Entry 8PIB (electron microscopy, 2.60 A resolution); this record covers chains I and J of the 9 polymer chains in the assembly.

== Chain I ==
Protein: DNA-directed RNA polymerase subunit beta
Source organism: Escherichia coli
Notes: EC 2.7.7.6
Reference sequence: P0A8V2 (RPOB_ECOLI); numbering as in UniProt (aligned over 1-1342)
Amino-acid sequence (1342 residues; numbered 1 to 1342; the number before each row is that of its first residue):
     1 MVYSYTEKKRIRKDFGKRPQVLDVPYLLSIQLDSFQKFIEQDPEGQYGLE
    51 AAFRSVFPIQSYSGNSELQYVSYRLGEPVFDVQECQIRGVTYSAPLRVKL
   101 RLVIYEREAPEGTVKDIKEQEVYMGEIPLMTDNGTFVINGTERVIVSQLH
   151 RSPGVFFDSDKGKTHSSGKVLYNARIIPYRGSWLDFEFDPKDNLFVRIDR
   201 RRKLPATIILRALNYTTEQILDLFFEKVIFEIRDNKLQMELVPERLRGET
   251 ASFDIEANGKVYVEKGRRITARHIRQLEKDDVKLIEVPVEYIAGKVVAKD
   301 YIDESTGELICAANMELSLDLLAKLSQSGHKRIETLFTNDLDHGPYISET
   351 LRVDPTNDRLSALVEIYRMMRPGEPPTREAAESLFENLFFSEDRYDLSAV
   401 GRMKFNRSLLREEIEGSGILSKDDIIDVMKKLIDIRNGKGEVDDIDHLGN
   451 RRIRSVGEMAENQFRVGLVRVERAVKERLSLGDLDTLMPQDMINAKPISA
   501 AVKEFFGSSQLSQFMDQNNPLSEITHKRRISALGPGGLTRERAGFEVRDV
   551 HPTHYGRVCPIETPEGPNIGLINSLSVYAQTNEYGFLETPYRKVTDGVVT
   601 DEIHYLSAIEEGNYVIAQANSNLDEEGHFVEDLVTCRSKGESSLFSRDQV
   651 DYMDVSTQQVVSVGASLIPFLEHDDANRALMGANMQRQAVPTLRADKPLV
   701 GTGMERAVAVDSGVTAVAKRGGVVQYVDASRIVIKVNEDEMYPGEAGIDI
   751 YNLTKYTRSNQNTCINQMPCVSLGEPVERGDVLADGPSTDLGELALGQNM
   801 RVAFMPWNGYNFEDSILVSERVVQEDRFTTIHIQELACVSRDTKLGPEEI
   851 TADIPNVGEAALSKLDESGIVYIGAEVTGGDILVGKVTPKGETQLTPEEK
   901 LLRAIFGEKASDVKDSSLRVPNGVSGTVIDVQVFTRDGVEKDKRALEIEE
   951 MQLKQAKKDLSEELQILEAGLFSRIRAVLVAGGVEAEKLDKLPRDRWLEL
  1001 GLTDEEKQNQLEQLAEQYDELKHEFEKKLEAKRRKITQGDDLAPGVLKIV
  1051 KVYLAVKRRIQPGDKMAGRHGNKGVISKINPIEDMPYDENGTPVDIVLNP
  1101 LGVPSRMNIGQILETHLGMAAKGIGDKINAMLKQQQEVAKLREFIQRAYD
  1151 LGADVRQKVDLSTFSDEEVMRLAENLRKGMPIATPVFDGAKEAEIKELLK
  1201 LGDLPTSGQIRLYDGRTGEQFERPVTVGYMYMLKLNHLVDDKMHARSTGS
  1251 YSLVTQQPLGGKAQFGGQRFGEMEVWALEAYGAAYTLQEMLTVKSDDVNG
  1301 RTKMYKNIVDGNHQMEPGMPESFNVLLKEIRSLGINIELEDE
Not modelled in the structure: 891-911
UniProt features mapped onto this chain:
  - modified residue (N6-acetyllysine): K1022, K1200
  - mutagenesis: I561 (I561S: Resistant to antibiotics salinamide A and B), I569 (I569S: Resistant to antibiotics salinamide A and B), A665 (A665E: Resistant to antibiotics salinamide A and B), D675 (D675A/G: Resistant to antibiotics salinamide A and B), N677 (N677H/K: Resistant to antibiotics salinamide A and B), L680 (L680M: Resistant to antibiotics salinamide A and B), E813 (E813K: Disrupts the enzyme's active center)
Reported in the primary citation:
  - binding site for non-template DNA: Y62, W183

== Chain J ==
Protein: DNA-directed RNA polymerase subunit beta'
Source organism: Escherichia coli
Notes: EC 2.7.7.6
Reference sequence: P0A8T7 (RPOC_ECOLI); residue numbers follow UniProt; this construct covers 2-1407
Amino-acid sequence (1416 residues; each row starts with the number of its first residue):
     1 VKDLLKFLKAQTKTEEFDAIKIALASPDMIRSWSFGEVKKPETINYRTFK
    51 PERDGLFCARIFGPVKDYECLCGKYKRLKHRGVICEKCGVEVTQTKVRRE
   101 RMGHIELASPTAHIWFLKSLPSRIGLLLDMPLRDIERVLYFESYVVIEGG
   151 MTNLERQQILTEEQYLDALEEFGDEFDAKMGAEAIQALLKSMDLEQECEQ
   201 LREELNETNSETKRKKLTKRIKLLEAFVQSGNKPEWMILTVLPVLPPDLR
   251 PLVPLDGGRFATSDLNDLYRRVINRNNRLKRLLDLAAPDIIVRNEKRMLQ
   301 EAVDALLDNGRRGRAITGSNKRPLKSLADMIKGKQGRFRQNLLGKRVDYS
   351 GRSVITVGPYLRLHQCGLPKKMALELFKPFIYGKLELRGLATTIKAAKKM
   401 VEREEAVVWDILDEVIREHPVLLNRAPTLHRLGIQAFEPVLIEGKAIQLH
   451 PLVCAAYNADFDGDQMAVHVPLTLEAQLEARALMMSTNNILSPANGEPII
   501 VPSQDVVLGLYYMTRDCVNAKGEGMVLTGPKEAERLYRSGLASLHARVKV
   551 RITEYEKDANGELVAKTSLKDTTVGRAILWMIVPKGLPYSIVNQALGKKA
   601 ISKMLNTCYRILGLKPTVIFADQIMYTGFAYAARSGASVGIDDMVIPEKK
   651 HEIISEAEAEVAEIQEQFQSGLVTAGERYNKVIDIWAAANDRVSKAMMDN
   701 LQTETVINRDGQEEKQVSFNSIYMMADSGARGSAAQIRQLAGMRGLMAKP
   751 DGSIIETPITANFREGLNVLQYFISTHGARKGLADTALKTANSGYLTRRL
   801 VDVAQDLVVTEDDCGTHEGIMMTPVIEGGDVKEPLRDRVLGRVTAEDVLK
   851 PGTADILVPRNTLLHEQWCDLLEENSVDAVKVRSVVSCDTDFGVCAHCYG
   901 RDLARGHIINKGEAIGVIAAQSIGEPGTQLTMRTFHIGGAASRAAAESSI
   951 QVKNKGSIKLSNVKSVVNSSGKLVITSRNTELKLIDEFGRTKESYKVPYG
  1001 AVLAKGDGEQVAGGETVANWDPHTMPVITEVSGFVRFTDMIDGQTITRQT
  1051 DELTGLSSLVVLDSAERTAGGKDLRPALKIVDAQGNDVLIPGTDMPAQYF
  1101 LPGKAIVQLEDGVQISSGDTLARIPQESGGTKDITGGLPRVADLFEARRP
  1151 KEPAILAEISGIVSFGKETKGKRRLVITPVDGSDPYEEMIPKWRQLNVFE
  1201 GERVERGDVISDGPEAPHDILRLRGVHAVTRYIVNEVQDVYRLQGVKIND
  1251 KHIEVIVRQMLRKATIVNAGSSDFLEGEQVEYSRVKIANRELEANGKVGA
  1301 TYSRDLLGITKASLATESFISAASFQETTRVLTEAAVAGKRDELRGLKEN
  1351 VIVGRLIPAGTGYAYHQDRMRRRAAGEAPAAPQVTAEDASASLAELLNAG
  1401 LGGSDNELEVHHHHHH
Not modelled in the structure: 1-15, 68-92, 936-946, 1128-1133, 1376-1416
Differences from the reference sequence: expression tag (1, 1408-1416)
UniProt features mapped onto this chain:
  - binding site (Zn(2+)): C70, C72, C85, C88, C814, C888, C895, C898
  - binding site (Mg(2+)): D460, D462, D464
  - modified residue: K983 (N6-acetyllysine)
  - mutagenesis: Q504 (Q504P: Resistant to antibiotics salinamide A and B), N690 (N690D: Resistant to antibiotics salinamide A and B), M697 (M697V: Resistant to antibiotics salinamide A and B), A735 (A735T: Resistant to antibiotics salinamide A and B), R738 (R738C/H/P/S: Resistant to antibiotics salinamide A and B), A748 (A748E: Resistant to antibiotics salinamide A and B), P758 (P758S/T: Resistant to antibiotics salinamide A and B), F763 (F763C: Resistant to antibiotics salinamide A and B), S775 (S775A: Resistant to antibiotics salinamide A and B), A779 (A779T/V: Resistant to antibiotics salinamide A and B), R780 (R780C: Resistant to antibiotics salinamide A and B), G782 (G782A/C: Resistant to antibiotics salinamide A and B), 1 further mutagenesis entry in UniProt
Reported in the primary citation:
  - binding site for non-template DNA: R270, R271, N274
  - binding site for the 17-nt RNA strand: L255
  - binding site for template DNA: R259

== How chain I and chain J interact ==
Pairs across the interface - 345 pairs, chain I then chain J:
  S166(I) with E1152(J)
  G544(I) with L788(J)
  F545(I) with A784(J); D785(J); L788(J), hydrophobic; R933(J), hydrogen bond (backbone-side chain)
  R548(I) with R780(J), hydrogen bond (backbone-side chain)
  D549(I) with P750(J); R933(J), salt bridge
  V550(I) with P750(J); F773(J), hydrophobic; H777(J), hydrogen bond (backbone-side chain); R780(J)
  H551(I) with F773(J)
  P552(I) with F773(J)
  Y555(I) with V769(J); F773(J)
  P560(I) with F773(J), hydrophobic; T776(J); R780(J), hydrogen bond (backbone-side chain)
  I561(I) with T776(J)
  T563(I) with R780(J)
  E565(I) with L783(J)
  G566(I) with A787(J)
  I569(I) with R780(J); L783(J), hydrophobic
  G570(I) with R780(J)
  Q618(I) with V769(J); L770(J)
  N620(I) with V769(J), hydrogen bond (side chain-backbone)
  T635(I) with L770(J)
  S642(I) with L770(J)
  L671(I) with Y772(J), hydrogen bond (backbone-side chain)
  E672(I) with G766(J); L767(J); Y772(J)
  H673(I) with F763(J), hydrogen bond (side chain-backbone); R764(J), hydrogen bond (side chain-backbone); E765(J), hydrogen bond (side chain-backbone); G766(J)
  D674(I) with F763(J); Y772(J), hydrogen bond (backbone-side chain)
  D675(I) with R744(J), salt bridge; F763(J); Y772(J), hydrogen bond (backbone-side chain)
  A676(I) with S775(J); A779(J), hydrophobic
  N677(I) with A779(J); L783(J)
  A679(I) with Y772(J)
  L680(I) with L783(J), hydrophobic
  F804(I) with A637(J); S638(J), hydrogen bond (backbone-side chain)
  M805(I) with A633(J); A637(J)
  P806(I) with D505(J); A633(J); A637(J)
  N808(I) with P359(J); F629(J); A633(J)
  G809(I) with V357(J); P359(J); F629(J)
  Y810(I) with P359(J)
  F812(I) with V357(J), hydrophobic; P451(J), hydrophobic; S503(J); Q504(J); D505(J); F629(J), hydrophobic
  E813(I) with F461(J); Q504(J); R731(J), salt bridge
  D814(I) with D460(J); F461(J)
  S815(I) with V357(J); F461(J)
  K844(I) with G258(J)
  Q1061(I) with K445(J)
  G1063(I) with V354(J)
  K1065(I) with D462(J)
  K1073(I) with D462(J)
  G1074(I) with F461(J)
  V1075(I) with F461(J); G463(J)
  S1077(I) with T356(J)
  N1099(I) with D505(J), hydrogen bond
  P1100(I) with A637(J); V639(J), hydrophobic
  L1101(I) with Q504(J); D505(J); L508(J), hydrophobic; M725(J), hydrophobic; R731(J)
  V1103(I) with V639(J), hydrophobic
  P1104(I) with I722(J), hydrophobic; M725(J), hydrophobic; Q736(J)
  S1105(I) with R731(J), hydrogen bond; Q736(J)
  R1106(I) with R731(J)
  M1107(I) with Q739(J), hydrogen bond; L740(J), hydrophobic; F763(J), hydrophobic
  I1109(I) with I641(J), hydrophobic; M644(J), hydrophobic; L740(J), hydrophobic; F763(J), hydrophobic
  I1112(I) with V639(J), hydrophobic; I641(J)
  L1113(I) with I641(J), hydrophobic
  H1116(I) with I641(J)
  F1187(I) with L767(J); N768(J); Y772(J), hydrophobic
  E1192(I) with I641(J); R764(J), salt bridge
  K1196(I) with D642(J), salt bridge
  S1207(I) with D642(J)
  Q1209(I) with G640(J)
  E1219(I) with R538(J), salt bridge; R634(J), salt bridge
  F1221(I) with A633(J); R634(J)
  E1222(I) with Y512(J), hydrogen bond; Y537(J), hydrogen bond; R634(J); S635(J)
  R1223(I) with Y512(J); S635(J), hydrogen bond (backbone-backbone); G636(J); A637(J); F719(J), hydrogen bond (side chain-backbone); S721(J), hydrogen bond; M724(J)
  P1224(I) with G636(J); S638(J)
  V1225(I) with G636(J); S638(J)
  T1226(I) with S638(J), hydrogen bond (backbone-side chain); V639(J), hydrogen bond (side chain-backbone); G640(J)
  V1239(I) with V354(J), hydrophobic; K445(J)
  D1240(I) with K445(J)
  K1242(I) with R352(J); Q465(J)
  M1243(I) with R352(J); S353(J); K371(J); M372(J), hydrophobic; K445(J)
  H1244(I) with G351(J); R352(J), hydrogen bond (backbone-backbone); M372(J)
  A1245(I) with S350(J); G351(J); M372(J), hydrophobic; E375(J)
  R1246(I) with D348(J), salt bridge; Y349(J), hydrogen bond (backbone-backbone); S350(J), hydrogen bond (backbone-backbone); E375(J); L376(J)
  S1247(I) with D348(J); Y349(J); E375(J); L376(J)
  T1248(I) with D348(J); Y349(J)
  Y1251(I) with D348(J), hydrogen bond
  L1253(I) with R99(J), hydrogen bond (backbone-side chain); V253(J), hydrophobic
  V1254(I) with R99(J), hydrogen bond (backbone-side chain); D248(J); P251(J)
  T1255(I) with R337(J); N341(J)
  Q1256(I) with R99(J)
  Q1257(I) with N341(J), hydrogen bond (side chain-backbone); K345(J)
  P1258(I) with R346(J); D348(J)
  L1259(I) with R346(J)
  G1260(I) with R346(J)
  F1265(I) with E375(J)
  G1267(I) with R346(J), hydrogen bond (backbone-side chain); V347(J); S350(J)
  Q1268(I) with R346(J); V347(J), hydrogen bond (backbone-backbone); S350(J), hydrogen bond (backbone-side chain); G351(J); R352(J), hydrogen bond
  R1269(I) with R339(J); Q340(J), hydrogen bond (side chain-backbone); G344(J), hydrogen bond (side chain-backbone); K345(J); R346(J)
  F1270(I) with G344(J); K345(J), hydrogen bond (backbone-backbone); H469(J)
  E1272(I) with L343(J); R798(J), salt bridge
  M1273(I) with T428(J); L429(J), hydrophobic
  E1274(I) with N424(J); A426(J); T428(J), hydrogen bond
  V1275(I) with L343(J)
  W1276(I) with R798(J); V801(J); V917(J); Q921(J)
  A1277(I) with T428(J); I434(J), hydrophobic; Q921(J)
  L1278(I) with M484(J), hydrophobic
  E1279(I) with A914(J); V917(J); V1351(J); I1357(J)
  A1280(I) with R431(J); I918(J); Q921(J)
  Y1281(I) with R431(J); I434(J), hydrogen bond (side chain-backbone); L483(J); M484(J), hydrophobic; N489(J), hydrogen bond
  G1282(I) with E479(J); L483(J); G1360(J); T1361(J), hydrogen bond (backbone-backbone)
  A1283(I) with E479(J); I1357(J)
  A1284(I) with E479(J), hydrogen bond (backbone-side chain); L1356(J); T1361(J); G1362(J)
  Y1285(I) with E475(J); E479(J), hydrogen bond (backbone-side chain); L1356(J); T1361(J)
  T1286(I) with A476(J); E479(J)
  L1287(I) with V1351(J), hydrophobic
  Q1288(I) with G1354(J); R1355(J); L1356(J)
  E1289(I) with V470(J); P471(J); L472(J), hydrogen bond (side chain-backbone); T473(J), hydrogen bond; A476(J)
  M1290(I) with V347(J)
  L1291(I) with K345(J), hydrogen bond (backbone-side chain); V1351(J)
  T1292(I) with G1354(J)
  K1294(I) with D348(J); Y349(J); V470(J), hydrogen bond (side chain-backbone); L472(J)
  S1295(I) with K345(J); R346(J), hydrogen bond (side chain-backbone)
  D1296(I) with N341(J); K345(J), salt bridge
  M1304(I) with L472(J); T473(J)
  Y1305(I) with Y349(J); P379(J), hydrophobic; Y382(J)
  I1308(I) with P379(J), hydrophobic; F380(J), hydrophobic; L472(J), hydrophobic
  V1309(I) with G383(J); I394(J), hydrophobic
  H1313(I) with F380(J); T473(J); L474(J), hydrogen bond (backbone-backbone); Q477(J), hydrogen bond
  M1315(I) with T473(J)
  M1319(I) with V1353(J)
  P1320(I) with V1353(J); G1354(J)
  E1321(I) with R99(J), salt bridge
  S1322(I) with N341(J), hydrogen bond (side chain-backbone); L342(J)
  F1323(I) with I20(J), hydrophobic; L342(J); I1352(J), hydrophobic
  V1325(I) with R99(J); L249(J), hydrophobic; R337(J)
  L1326(I) with I331(J), hydrophobic; F338(J), hydrophobic; L342(J), hydrophobic
  K1328(I) with E100(J), hydrogen bond (side chain-backbone); M102(J); L245(J); L249(J)
  E1329(I) with L245(J); M330(J); I331(J); R337(J), salt bridge
  I1330(I) with L1332(J), hydrophobic
  R1331(I) with W33(J); M102(J); P243(J)
  S1332(I) with M102(J); P243(J); L245(J); L327(J)
  L1333(I) with W115(J), hydrophobic; P243(J); L307(J), hydrophobic; L327(J), hydrophobic
  G1334(I) with L24(J); A25(J), hydrogen bond (backbone-backbone); H113(J), hydrogen bond (backbone-side chain)
  I1335(I) with I22(J), hydrophobic; A23(J); W115(J), hydrophobic; A1336(J), hydrophobic
  N1336(I) with K21(J); I22(J); A23(J), hydrogen bond (backbone-backbone); A25(J); M29(J), hydrogen bond; W33(J)
  I1337(I) with I20(J), hydrophobic; K21(J)
  E1338(I) with I20(J); K21(J), hydrogen bond (backbone-backbone)
  L1339(I) with F17(J), hydrophobic; A19(J); I20(J), hydrophobic
  E1340(I) with F17(J); D18(J), hydrogen bond (backbone-backbone); A19(J), hydrogen bond (backbone-backbone); R1341(J), salt bridge
  D1341(I) with E16(J); D18(J)
  E1342(I) with D18(J)
Interface residues without a listed pair, chain I (162 interface residues in all): H554, C559, N573, C636, T657, V660, W807, N811, R841, P1062, I1076, G1271, V1293, R1301, Q1314, P1317
Interface residues without a listed pair, chain J (184 interface residues in all): Y46, F116, D256, G257, Y269, I355, Y360, K378, L422, R425, H430, L432, Q435, A446, A467, L544, A630, A632, D643, N720, A730, I737, K781, T797, D802, M932, K1151, F1319, L1347

== In short ==
162 residues of chain I and 184 residues of chain J are in contact, with 58 hydrogen bonds and 13 salt
bridges. Polar contacts include D549(I)-R933(J), D675(I)-R744(J) and E813(I)-R731(J). From the paper: a
binding site for non-template DNA at Y62(I), W183(I) and R270(J) among others; a binding site for the 17-nt
RNA strand at L255(J).
Here chain I is DNA-directed RNA polymerase subunit beta and chain J is DNA-directed RNA polymerase subunit
beta', both from Escherichia coli. Entry 8PIB (autoinhibited RfaH bound to E. coli transcription complex
paused at ops site (encounter complex)) was determined by electron microscopy (same publication as 8PEN, 8PFG,
8PFJ, 8PH9, 8PHK, 8PID, 8PIL and 8PIM).
